Entry 7BXO (X-ray diffraction, 2.77 A resolution); this record covers chains A and D of the 8 polymer chains in the assembly.

# Chain A
Name: Toxin-antitoxin system antidote Mnt family
From: Shewanella oneidensis (strain MR-1)
UniProt: Q8ECH7 (Q8ECH7_SHEON); residue numbers follow UniProt; this construct covers 1-139
Amino-acid sequence (139 residues; numbered 1 to 139; the number before each row is that of its first residue):
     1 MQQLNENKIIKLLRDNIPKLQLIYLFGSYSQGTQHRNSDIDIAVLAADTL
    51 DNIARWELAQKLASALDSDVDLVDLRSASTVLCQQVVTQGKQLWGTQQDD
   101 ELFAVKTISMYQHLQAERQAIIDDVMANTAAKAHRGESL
Disordered / not traced: 1-3, 128-139
UniProt features mapped onto this chain:
  - motif: Gly-27 to Asp-41 (GSX(10)DXD motif)
  - binding site (Mg(2+)): Asp-39, Asp-41, Asp-71
  - mutagenesis: Gly-27 to Ser-28 (No longer AMPylates HepT, reduced ability to neutralize HepT), Asp-39 to Asp-41 (No longer AMPylates HepT, reduced ability to neutralize HepT, still binds HepT), Gln-98 to His-113 (Significantly reduces antitoxin function, reduced ability to neutralize HepT, decreased ability to AMPylate HepT)
Metal / ion sites: Mg2+ site 1: Asp-39, Asp-41 (together with AMP-PNP); Mg2+ site 2: Asp-39, Asp-41, Asp-71 (together with AMP-PNP)
Small-molecule neighbours: AMP-PNP (ANP; phosphoaminophosphonic acid-adenylate ester): Phe-26, Gly-27, Ser-28, His-35, Ser-38, Asp-39, Asp-41, Val-81, Gln-85
What the authors report for this chain:
  - binding site for AMP-PNP: Gly-27, Ser-28, Ser-38, Asp-39, Gln-85
  - Mg2+ coordination: Asp-39, Asp-41, Asp-71
  - mutagenesis - G27A/S28T, D39E/D41E: decreased growth with Toxin-antitoxin system toxin HepN family (chain D)

# Chain D
Name: Toxin-antitoxin system toxin HepN family
From: Shewanella oneidensis (strain MR-1)
UniProt: Q8ECH6 (Q8ECH6_SHEON); residue numbers follow UniProt; this construct covers 1-133
Amino-acid sequence (133 residues; each row starts with the number of its first residue):
     1 MNDIIINKIATIKRCIKRIQQVYGDGSQFKQDFTLQDSVILNLQRCCEAC
    51 IDIANHINRQQQLGIPQSSRDSFTLLAQNNLITQPLSDNLKKMVGLRNIA
   101 VHDAQELNLDIVVHVVQHHLEDFEQFIDVIKAE
Disordered / not traced: 105-107
Sequence notes: engineered mutation Ala-104 (Tyr in Q8ECH6)
UniProt features mapped onto this chain:
  - active site: Arg-97, His-102
  - mutagenesis: Cys-15 (C15R: Loss of toxicity), His-56 (H56P: Loss of toxicity), Arg-70 (R70H: Loss of toxicity), Val-94 (V94G: Loss of toxicity), Arg-97 (R97G: Loss of toxicity), Asn-98 (N98T: Loss of toxicity; when associated with C-104), His-102 (H102A: Loss of toxicity), Leu-107 (L107H: Loss of toxicity), His-118 (H118P: Loss of toxicity)
Small-molecule neighbours: AMP-PNP (ANP; phosphoaminophosphonic acid-adenylate ester): Asp-3, Ile-4, Asn-7, Lys-8, Arg-59
What the authors report for this chain:
  - binding site for AMP-PNP: Asn-7, Arg-59, Asp-103
  - mutagenesis - Y104A: decreased growth with Toxin-antitoxin system antidote Mnt family (chain A)

# How chain A and chain D interact
Residue-residue contacts (25):
  Asp-39(A) with Asn-98(D)
  Asn-52(A) with Asp-110(D), hydrogen bond; Ile-111(D)
  Ile-53(A) with Asp-110(D); Ile-111(D); His-114(D)
  Trp-56(A) with Lys-92(D); Met-93(D), hydrophobic; Leu-96(D), hydrophobic; Ile-99(D); Ile-111(D), hydrophobic
  Glu-57(A) with Lys-92(D), salt bridge; His-114(D), salt bridge; His-119(D)
  Gln-60(A) with Arg-70(D); Lys-92(D); Gly-95(D)
  Ala-63(A) with Arg-70(D)
  Ser-64(A) with Lys-91(D)
  Asp-67(A) with Ser-68(D), hydrogen bond; Arg-70(D); Asp-71(D)
  Ser-68(A) with Arg-70(D)
  Asp-69(A) with Arg-70(D), salt bridge; Gly-95(D)
Also at the interface, not in a pair above, chain A (12 interface residues in all): Asp-71
Also at the interface, not in a pair above, chain D (17 interface residues in all): Val-94, Asn-108, Val-115

# In short
The interface between chain A and chain D involves 12 residues on one side and 17 on the other, with 2
hydrogen bonds and 3 salt bridges. Among the polar pairs are Glu-57(A)/Lys-92(D), Glu-57(A)/His-114(D) and
Asp-69(A)/Arg-70(D). From the paper: a binding site for AMP-PNP at Gly-27(A), Ser-28(A) and Asn-7(D) among
others; G27A/S28T and D39E/D41E of chain A reduce growth with Toxin-antitoxin system toxin HepN family (chain
D).
Here chain A is Toxin-antitoxin system antidote Mnt family and chain D is Toxin-antitoxin system toxin HepN
family, both from Shewanella oneidensis (strain MR-1). Entry 7BXO (Crystal structure of the toxin-antitoxin
with AMP-PNP) was determined by X-ray diffraction (same publication as 6M6U, 6M6V and 6M6W).
